PDB entry 7EQG | electron microscopy, 3.20 A resolution | chains G and M of the 17 polymer chains in the assembly

== Chain G ==
Name: CRISPR-associated protein Csy3
From: Pseudomonas aeruginosa
UniProt: A0A659BSG0 (A0A659BSG0_PSEAI); residues 1-342 here = UniProt positions 1-342
Sequence (342 residues; row label = number of the first residue in the row):
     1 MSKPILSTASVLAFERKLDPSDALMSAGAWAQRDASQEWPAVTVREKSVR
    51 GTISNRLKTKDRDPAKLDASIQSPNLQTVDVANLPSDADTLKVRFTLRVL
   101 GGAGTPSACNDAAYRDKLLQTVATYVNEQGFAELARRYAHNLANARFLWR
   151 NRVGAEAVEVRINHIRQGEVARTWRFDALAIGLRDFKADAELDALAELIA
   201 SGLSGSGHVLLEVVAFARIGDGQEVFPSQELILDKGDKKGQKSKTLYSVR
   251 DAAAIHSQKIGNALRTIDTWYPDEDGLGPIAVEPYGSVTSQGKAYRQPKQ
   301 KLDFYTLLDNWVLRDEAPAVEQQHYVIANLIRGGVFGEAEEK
Unresolved in the structure: 1-4, 340-342

== Chain M ==
Molecule: 60-nt RNA strand
From: Pseudomonas aeruginosa
Sequence (60 nucleotides; numbered 1 to 60; the number before each row is that of its first residue):
     1 CUAAGAAAUUCACGGCGGGCUUGAUGUCCGCGUCUACCUGGUUCACUGCC
    51 GUGUAGGCAG
Unresolved in the structure: 59-60

== Chain G / chain M interface ==
Pairs across the interface - 32 pairs, chain G then chain M:
  Ala-13(G) with G17(M), sugar contact
  Phe-14(G) with G17(M), hydrogen bond to the sugar
  Glu-15(G) with G17(M), phosphate contact; G18(M), phosphate contact
  Arg-16(G) with G18(M), hydrogen bond to the phosphate; G19(M), salt bridge to the phosphate
  Val-49(G) with U25(M), base contact
  Arg-50(G) with U25(M), hydrogen bond to the sugar; G26(M), phosphate contact; U27(M), hydrogen bond to the base
  Gly-51(G) with U25(M), phosphate contact
  Val-79(G) with U25(M), base contact
  Gln-229(G) with U21(M), sugar contact; U22(M), base contact; G23(M), phosphate contact
  Glu-230(G) with U21(M), base contact
  Leu-231(G) with U21(M), base contact
  Ser-243(G) with A24(M), base contact
  His-256(G) with U21(M), salt bridge to the phosphate
  Gln-258(G) with U21(M), hydrogen bond to the phosphate
  Lys-259(G) with C20(M), base contact; U22(M), salt bridge to the phosphate
  Asn-262(G) with C20(M), hydrogen bond to the phosphate
  Arg-265(G) with G19(M), sugar contact; C20(M), salt bridge to the phosphate
  Arg-332(G) with G18(M), hydrogen bond to the sugar; G19(M), sugar contact
  Gly-333(G) with G18(M), sugar contact
  Gly-334(G) with G17(M), hydrogen bond to the sugar; G18(M), sugar contact
  Val-335(G) with G17(M), base contact; G18(M), base contact
Other interface residues (no listed pair), chain G (25 interface residues in all): Leu-12, Ser-107, Ser-228, Ser-290
Other interface residues (no listed pair), chain M (12 interface residues in all): C28

== Summary ==
25 residues of chain G and 12 residues of chain M are in contact, with 8 hydrogen bonds and 4 salt bridges.
Among the polar pairs are Arg-50(G)/U27(M), Phe-14(G)/G17(M) and Arg-50(G)/U25(M).
Here chain G is CRISPR-associated protein Csy3 and chain M is a 60-nt RNA strand, both from Pseudomonas
aeruginosa. Entry 7EQG (Structure of Csy-AcrIF5) was determined by electron microscopy together with 7F45 from
the same study.
